PDB entry 8WPF | electron microscopy, 3.00 A resolution | chains B and D of the 9 polymer chains in the assembly

== Chain B ==
Molecule: A22R DNA polymerase processivity factor
Organism: Monkeypox virus
Sequence (437 residues; row label = number of the first residue in the row; numbers below 1 keep their minus sign (Met-10 is residue -10)):
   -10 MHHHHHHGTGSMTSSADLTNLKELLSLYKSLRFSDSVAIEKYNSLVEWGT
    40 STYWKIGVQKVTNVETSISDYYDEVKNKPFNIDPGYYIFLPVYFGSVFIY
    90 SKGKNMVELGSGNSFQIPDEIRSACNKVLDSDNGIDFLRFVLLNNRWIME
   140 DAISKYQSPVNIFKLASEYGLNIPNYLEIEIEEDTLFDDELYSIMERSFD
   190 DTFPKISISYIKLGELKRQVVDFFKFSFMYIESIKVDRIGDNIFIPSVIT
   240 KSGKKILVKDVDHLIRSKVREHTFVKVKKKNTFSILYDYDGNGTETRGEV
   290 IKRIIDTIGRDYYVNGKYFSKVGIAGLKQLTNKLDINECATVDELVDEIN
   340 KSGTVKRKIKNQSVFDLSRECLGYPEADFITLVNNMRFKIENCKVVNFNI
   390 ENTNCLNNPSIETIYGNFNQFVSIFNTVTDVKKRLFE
Unresolved in the structure: 426

== Chain D ==
Molecule: H5R late gene transcription factor
Organism: Monkeypox virus
Sequence (210 residues; each row starts with the number of its first residue):
     1 MAWSITNKADTSSFTKMAEIRAHLRNSAENKDKNEDIFPEDVIIPSTKPK
    51 TKRTTTPRKPAATKRSTKKDKEKEEVEEVVIEEYHQTTEENSPPPSSSPG
   101 VGDIVESVAAVELDDSDGDDEPMVQVEAGKVNHSARSDLSDLKVATDNIV
   151 KDLKKIITRISAVSTVLEDVQAAGISRQFTSMTKAITTLSDLVTEGKSKV
   201 VRKKVKTCKK
Unresolved in the structure: 1-135, 205-210

== Interface between chain B and chain D ==
Residue-residue contacts (20):
  Lys214(B) - Ser140(D)
  Phe215(B) - Ser140(D)
  Ser216(B) - Asp138(D)  hydrogen bond
  Ser216(B) - Leu139(D)
  Ser216(B) - Ser140(D)
  Phe217(B) - Asp138(D)
  Phe217(B) - Leu139(D)  hydrogen bond (backbone-backbone)
  Phe217(B) - Ser140(D)
  Phe217(B) - Leu142(D)  hydrophobic
  Met218(B) - Asp138(D)
  Tyr219(B) - Arg136(D)
  Lys243(B) - Asp138(D)  salt bridge
  Phe263(B) - Arg136(D)
  Phe263(B) - Leu139(D)  hydrophobic
  Lys268(B) - Asp138(D)
  Asn281(B) - Lys199(D)
  Asn281(B) - Lys203(D)
  Gly282(B) - Lys199(D)
  Thr283(B) - Ser198(D)
  Thr283(B) - Lys199(D)
Interface residues without a listed pair, chain B (13 interface residues in all): Lys240
Interface residues without a listed pair, chain D (10 interface residues in all): Ser137, Asp141

== In short ==
The interface between chain B and chain D involves 13 residues on one side and 10 on the other; the contacts
include 2 hydrogen bonds and 1 salt bridge. Among the polar pairs are Lys243(B)-Asp138(D), Ser216(B)-Asp138(D)
and Phe217(B)-Leu139(D).
Chain B is A22R DNA polymerase processivity factor and chain D is H5R late gene transcription factor, both
from Monkeypox virus; the structure, Structure of monkeypox virus polymerase complex F8-A22-E4-H5 with
exogenous DNA bearing one abasic site, was determined by electron microscopy together with 8WPE, 8WPK and 8WPP
from the same study.
